PDB entry 7WBW | electron microscopy, 7.10 A resolution (low resolution: residue-level contacts below are approximate; hydrogen-bond / salt-bridge calls are withheld) | chains B and T of the 26 polymer chains in the assembly

# Chain B
Molecule: DNA-directed RNA polymerase subunit beta
Organism: Komagataella phaffii
Notes: EC 2.7.7.6
UniProt: C4QZQ7 (C4QZQ7_KOMPG); residue numbers follow UniProt; this construct covers 1-1227
Sequence (1227 residues; each row starts with the number of its first residue):
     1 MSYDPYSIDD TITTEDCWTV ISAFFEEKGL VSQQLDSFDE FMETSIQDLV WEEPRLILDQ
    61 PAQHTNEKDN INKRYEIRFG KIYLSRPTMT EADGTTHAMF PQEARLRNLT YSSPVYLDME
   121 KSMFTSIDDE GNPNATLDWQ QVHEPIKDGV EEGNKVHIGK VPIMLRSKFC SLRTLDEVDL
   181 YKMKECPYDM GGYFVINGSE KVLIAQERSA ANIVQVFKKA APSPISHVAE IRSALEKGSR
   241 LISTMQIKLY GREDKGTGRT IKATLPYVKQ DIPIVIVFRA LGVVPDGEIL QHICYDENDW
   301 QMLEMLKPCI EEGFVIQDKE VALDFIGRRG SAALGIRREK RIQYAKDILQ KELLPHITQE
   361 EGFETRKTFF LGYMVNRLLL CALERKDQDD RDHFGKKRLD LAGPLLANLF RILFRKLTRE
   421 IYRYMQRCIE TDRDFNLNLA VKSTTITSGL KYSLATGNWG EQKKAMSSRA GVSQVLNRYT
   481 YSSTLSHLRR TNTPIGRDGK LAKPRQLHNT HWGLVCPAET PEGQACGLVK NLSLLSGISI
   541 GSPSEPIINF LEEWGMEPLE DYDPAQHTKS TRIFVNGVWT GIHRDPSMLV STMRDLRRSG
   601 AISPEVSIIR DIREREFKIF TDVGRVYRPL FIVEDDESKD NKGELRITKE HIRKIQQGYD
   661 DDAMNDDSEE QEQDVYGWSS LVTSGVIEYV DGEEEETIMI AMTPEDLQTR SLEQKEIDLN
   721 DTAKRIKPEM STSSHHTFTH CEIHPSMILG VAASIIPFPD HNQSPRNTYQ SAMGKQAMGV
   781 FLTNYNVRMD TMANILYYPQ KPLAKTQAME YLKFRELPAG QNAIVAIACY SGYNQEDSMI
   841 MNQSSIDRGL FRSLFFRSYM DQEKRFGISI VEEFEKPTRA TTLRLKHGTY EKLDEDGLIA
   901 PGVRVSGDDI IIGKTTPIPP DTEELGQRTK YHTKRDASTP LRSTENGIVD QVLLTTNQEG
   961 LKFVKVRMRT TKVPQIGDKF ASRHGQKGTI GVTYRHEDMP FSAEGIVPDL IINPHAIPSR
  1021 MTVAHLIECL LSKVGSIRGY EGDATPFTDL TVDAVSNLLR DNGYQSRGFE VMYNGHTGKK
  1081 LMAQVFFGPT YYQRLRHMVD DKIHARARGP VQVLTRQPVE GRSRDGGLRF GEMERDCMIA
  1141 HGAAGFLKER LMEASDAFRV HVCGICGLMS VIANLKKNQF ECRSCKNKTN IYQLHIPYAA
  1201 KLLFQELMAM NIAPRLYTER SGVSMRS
Unresolved in the structure: 1-8, 65-68, 129-152, 663-674, 712-718, 921-930, 1223-1227
Metal / ion sites: Zn2+: Cys1163, Cys1166, Cys1182, Cys1185

# Chain T
Molecule: 198-nt DNA strand
Sequence (198 nucleotides; numbered -72 to 125; the number before each row is that of its first residue; numbers below 1 keep their minus sign (DA-72 is residue -72)):
   -72 ATCAGAATCC CGGTGCCGAG GCCGCTCAAT TGGTCGTAGA CAGCTCTAGC ACCGCTTAAA
   -12 CGCACGTACG CGCTGTCCCC CGCGTTTTAA CCGCCAAGGG GATTACACCC AAGACACCAG
    48 GCACGAGACA GCAAAAAACA ACGAAAACGG CCACCACCCA AACACACCAA ACACAAGAGC
   108 TAATTGACTG ACGTAAGC
Unresolved in the structure: 82-125

# Chain B / chain T interface
Pairs across the interface - 19 pairs, chain B then chain T:
  Lys201(B) with DC66(T); DA67(T)
  Tyr452(B) with DA68(T)
  Ala455(B) with DA67(T)
  Thr456(B) with DA67(T); DA68(T)
  Gln462(B) with DA68(T); DC69(T); DG70(T)
  Val475(B) with DC66(T)
  Arg857(B) with DA65(T)
  Arg942(B) with DA65(T)
  Gly1121(B) with DA63(T)
  Arg1122(B) with DA63(T); DA64(T)
  Ser1123(B) with DA64(T)
  Leu1128(B) with DA62(T)
  Arg1129(B) with DA61(T); DA62(T)
Also at the interface, not in a pair above, chain B (18 interface residues in all): Arg427, Lys500, Thr791, Met792, Gly1127
Also at the interface, not in a pair above, chain T (12 interface residues in all): DG58, DA72

# Overview
18 residues of chain B and 12 residues of chain T are in contact. The Zn2+ site is built by Cys1163(B),
Cys1166(B), Cys1182(B) and Cys1185(B).
Here chain B is DNA-directed RNA polymerase subunit beta (Komagataella phaffii) and chain T is a 198-nt DNA
strand. Entry 7WBW (RNA polymerase II elongation complex bound with Elf1 and Spt4/5, stalled at SHL(-3.5) of
the nucleosome) was determined by electron microscopy, deposited together with 7WBV, 7WBX and 8HE5.
